5VS2 - chains P and A of the 4 polymer chains in the assembly; structure by X-ray diffraction, 2.33 A resolution.

Chain P:
Molecule: 10-nt DNA strand
Sequence (10 nucleotides; numbered 1 to 10; the number before each row is that of its first residue):
     1 CTGATGCGCA

Chain A:
Molecule: DNA polymerase beta
Organism: Homo sapiens
Notes: EC 2.7.7.7, 4.2.99.-
UniProt: P06746 (DPOLB_HUMAN); numbering as in UniProt (aligned over 1-335)
Amino-acid sequence (341 residues; row label = number of the first residue in the row):
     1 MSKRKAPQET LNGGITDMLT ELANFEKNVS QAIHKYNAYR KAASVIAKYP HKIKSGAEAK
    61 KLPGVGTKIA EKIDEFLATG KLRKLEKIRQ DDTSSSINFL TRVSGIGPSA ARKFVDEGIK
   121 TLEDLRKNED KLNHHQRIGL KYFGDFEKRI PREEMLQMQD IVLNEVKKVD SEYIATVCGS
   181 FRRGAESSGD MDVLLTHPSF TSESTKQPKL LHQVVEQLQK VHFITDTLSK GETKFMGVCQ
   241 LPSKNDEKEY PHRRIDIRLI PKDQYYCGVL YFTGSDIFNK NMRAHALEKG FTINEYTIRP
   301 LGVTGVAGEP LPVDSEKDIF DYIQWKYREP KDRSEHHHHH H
Not modelled in the structure: 1-7, 336-341
Sequence notes: expression tag (336-341)
Swiss-Prot annotation at these positions:
  - region: Arg183 to Asp192 (DNA-binding)
  - active site: Lys72 (Nucleophile)
  - binding site (K(+)): Lys60, Leu62, Val65, Thr101, Val103, Ile106
  - binding site (Na(+)): Lys60, Leu62, Val65, Thr101, Val103, Ile106
  - binding site (dATP): Arg149, Ser180, Arg183, Gly189, Asp190
  - binding site (dCTP): Arg149, Ser180, Arg183, Gly189, Asp190
  - binding site (dGTP): Arg149, Ser180, Arg183, Gly189, Asp190, Asp192
  - binding site (dTTP): Arg149, Ser180, Arg183, Gly189, Asp190
  - binding site (Mg(2+)): Asp190, Asp192, Asp256
  - modified residue: Lys72 (N6-acetyllysine), Arg83 (Omega-N-methylarginine), Arg152 (Omega-N-methylarginine)
  - cross-link (Glycyl lysine isopeptide (Lys-Gly)): Lys41 (interchain with G-Cter in ubiquitin), Lys61 (interchain with G-Cter in ubiquitin), Lys81 (interchain with G-Cter in ubiquitin)
  - natural variant: Leu22 (L22P: Found in a gastric cancer sample; uncertain significance), Tyr39 (Y39C: Found in a gastric cancer sample; uncertain significance), Gly118 (G118V: Decreased DNA-directed DNA polymerase activity), Arg137 (R137Q: Decreased function in base-excision repair), Arg149 (R149I: Decreased DNA-directed DNA polymerase activity), Asp160 (D160N: Found in a gastric cancer sample; uncertain significance), Cys239 (C239R: Found in a gastric cancer sample; uncertain significance), Lys289 (K289M: Found in a colon cancer sample; uncertain significance), Asn294 (N294D: Found in a gastric cancer sample; uncertain significance), Glu295 (E295K: Found in a gastric cancer sample; uncertain significance)
  - mutagenesis: Phe25 (F25W: No effect on 5'-dRP lyase activity. Decreased ssDNA binding), His34 (H34G: Decreased 5'-dRP lyase activity. Decreased ssDNA binding), Lys35 (K35A: Decreased 5'-dRP lyase activity. Decreased ssDNA binding. Loss of 5'-dRP lyase activity; when associated with A-68 and A-72. Decreased ssDNA binding; when associated with A-68 and A-72 ...), Tyr39 (Y39F: No effect on 5'-dRP lyase activity; Y39Q: Abolishes DNA polymerase and 5'-dRP lyase activity), Lys41 (K41R: Abolishes ubiquitination; when associated with R-61 and R-81), Lys60 (K60A: Decreased 5'-dRP lyase activity. Decreased ssDNA binding), Lys61 (K61R: Abolishes ubiquitination; when associated with R-41 and R-81), Lys68 (K68A: No effect on 5'-dRP lyase activity. Decreased ssDNA binding. Loss of 5'-dRP lyase activity; when associated with A-35 and A-72. Decreased ssDNA binding; when associated with A-35 and A-72 ...), Glu71 (E71Q: No effect on 5'-dRP lyase activity. No effect on structure shown by circular dichroism. No effect on ssDNA binding), Lys72 (K72A: Severely reduced 5'-dRP lyase activity. Does not affect ssDNA binding. Loss of 5'-dRP lyase activity; when associated with A-35 and A-68. Decreased ssDNA binding ...), Glu75 (E75A: Slightly decreased 5'-dRP lyase activity. Decreased ssDNA binding. No effect on structure shown by circular dichroism), Lys81 (K81R: Abolishes ubiquitination; when associated with R-41 and R-61), 5 further mutagenesis entries in UniProt

How chain P and chain A interact:
Contacting residue pairs - 17 pairs, chain P then chain A:
  DC7(P) - Ser109(A)  phosphate contact
  DG8(P) - Gly105(A)  phosphate contact
  DG8(P) - Ile106(A)  phosphate contact
  DG8(P) - Gly107(A)  hydrogen bond to the phosphate
  DG8(P) - Pro108(A)  phosphate contact
  DG8(P) - Ser109(A)  hydrogen bond to the phosphate
  DG8(P) - Ala110(A)  hydrogen bond to the phosphate
  DC9(P) - Val103(A)  phosphate contact
  DC9(P) - Ser104(A)  phosphate contact
  DC9(P) - Gly105(A)  hydrogen bond to the phosphate
  DC9(P) - Ile106(A)  phosphate contact
  DC9(P) - His135(A)  sugar contact
  DC9(P) - Arg254(A)  phosphate contact
  DA10(P) - Asp192(A)  phosphate contact
  DA10(P) - Arg254(A)  salt bridge to the phosphate
  DA10(P) - Asp256(A)  phosphate contact
  DA10(P) - Tyr271(A)  hydrogen bond to the base
Interface residues without a listed pair, chain A (16 interface residues in all): Asp190, Met236, Phe272

In short:
The interface between chain P and chain A involves 4 residues on one side and 16 on the other, with 5 hydrogen
bonds and 1 salt bridge. Polar contacts include DA10(P)-Tyr271(A), DG8(P)-Gly107(A) and DG8(P)-Ser109(A).
Here chain P is a 10-nt DNA strand and chain A is DNA polymerase beta (Homo sapiens). Entry 5VS2 (Human DNA
polymerase beta pre-catalytic 8-oxoG:dA extension complex with dTTP bound in Watson-Crick conformation) was
determined by X-ray diffraction (same publication as 5VRW, 5VRX, 5VRY, 5VRZ, 5VS0, 5VS1, 5VS3 and 5VS4).
